Entry 7BDM (X-ray diffraction, 1.07 A resolution); this record covers chain A.

[Chain A]
Molecule: Lysozyme
Source organism: Gallus gallus
Notes: EC 3.2.1.17
UniProtKB: P00698 (LYSC_CHICK); residues 1-129 here correspond to UniProt positions 19-147 (UniProt number = residue number + 18)
Sequence (129 residues; each row starts with the number of its first residue):
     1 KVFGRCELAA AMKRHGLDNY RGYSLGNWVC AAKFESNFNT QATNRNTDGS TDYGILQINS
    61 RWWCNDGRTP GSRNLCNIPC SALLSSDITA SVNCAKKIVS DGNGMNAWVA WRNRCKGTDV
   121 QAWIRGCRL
Disulfides: Cys6-Cys127, Cys30-Cys115, Cys64-Cys80, Cys76-Cys94
Ion coordination: ruthenium ion: Arg14, His15; Na+ site 1 near Glu35 (its only coordinating residue here); Na+ site 2: Ser60, Cys64, Ser72, Arg73
Swiss-Prot annotation at these positions:
  - active site: Glu35, Asp52
  - binding site (substrate): Asp101

[Summary]
Arg14 and His15 form the ruthenium ion site. Ser60, Cys64, Ser72 and Arg73 coordinate Na+ site 2. Curated
annotation (UniProt) lists active-site residues Glu35 and Asp52 and substrate-binding residue Asp101.
Chain A is Lysozyme (Gallus gallus); the structure, The adduct of NAMI-A with Hen Egg White Lysozyme at 98
hours, was determined by X-ray diffraction together with 7BCU, 7BCX and 7BD0 from the same study.
